Entry 8CYJ (electron microscopy, 3.60 A resolution); this record covers chains A and R of the 5 polymer chains in the assembly.

# Chain A
Protein: pan-sarbecovirus nanobody 2-67
Organism: Lama glama
Notes: antibody fragment or engineered binder
Sequence (127 residues; row label = number of the first residue in the row):
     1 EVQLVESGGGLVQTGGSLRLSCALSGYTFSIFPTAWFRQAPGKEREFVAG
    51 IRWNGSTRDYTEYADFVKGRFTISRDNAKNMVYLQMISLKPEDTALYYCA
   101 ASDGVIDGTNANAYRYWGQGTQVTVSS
Cystine bridges: Cys22-Cys99

# Chain R
Protein: Spike glycoprotein
Organism: Severe acute respiratory syndrome coronavirus 2
UniProt: P0DTC2 (SPIKE_SARS2); residue numbers follow UniProt; this construct covers 1-1273
Sequence (1273 residues; each row starts with the number of its first residue):
     1 MFVFLVLLPLVSSQCVNLTTRTQLPPAYTNSFTRGVYYPDKVFRSSVLHS
    51 TQDLFLPFFSNVTWFHAIHVSGTNGTKRFDNPVLPFNDGVYFASTEKSNI
   101 IRGWIFGTTLDSKTQSLLIVNNATNVVIKVCEFQFCNDPFLGVYYHKNNK
   151 SWMESEFRVYSSANNCTFEYVSQPFLMDLEGKQGNFKNLREFVFKNIDGY
   201 FKIYSKHTPINLVRDLPQGFSALEPLVDLPIGINITRFQTLLALHRSYLT
   251 PGDSSSGWTAGAAAYYVGYLQPRTFLLKYNENGTITDAVDCALDPLSETK
   301 CTLKSFTVEKGIYQTSNFRVQPTESIVRFPNITNLCPFGEVFNATRFASV
   351 YAWNRKRISNCVADYSVLYNSASFSTFKCYGVSPTKLNDLCFTNVYADSF
   401 VIRGDEVRQIAPGQTGKIADYNYKLPDDFTGCVIAWNSNNLDSKVGGNYN
   451 YLYRLFRKSNLKPFERDISTEIYQAGSTPCNGVEGFNCYFPLQSYGFQPT
   501 NGVGYQPYRVVVLSFELLHAPATVCGPKKSTNLVKNKCVNFNFNGLTGTG
   551 VLTESNKKFLPFQQFGRDIADTTDAVRDPQTLEILDITPCSFGGVSVITP
   601 GTNTSNQVAVLYQDVNCTEVPVAIHADQLTPTWRVYSTGSNVFQTRAGCL
   651 IGAEHVNNSYECDIPIGAGICASYQTQTNSPRRARSVASQSIIAYTMSLG
   701 AENSVAYSNNSIAIPTNFTISVTTEILPVSMTKTSVDCTMYICGDSTECS
   751 NLLLQYGSFCTQLNRALTGIAVEQDKNTQEVFAQVKQIYKTPPIKDFGGF
   801 NFSQILPDPSKPSKRSFIEDLLFNKVTLADAGFIKQYGDCLGDIAARDLI
   851 CAQKFNGLTVLPPLLTDEMIAQYTSALLAGTITSGWTFGAGAALQIPFAM
   901 QMAYRFNGIGVTQNVLYENQKLIANQFNSAIGKIQDSLSSTASALGKLQD
   951 VVNQNAQALNTLVKQLSSNFGAISSVLNDILSRLDPPEAEVQIDRLITGR
  1001 LQSLQTYVTQQLIRAAEIRASANLAATKMSECVLGQSKRVDFCGKGYHLM
  1051 SFPQSAPHGVVFLHVTYVPAQEKNFTTAPAICHDGKAHFPREGVFVSNGT
  1101 HWFVTQRNFYEPQIITTDNTFVSGNCDVVIGIVNNTVYDPLQPELDSFKE
  1151 ELDKYFKNHTSPDVDLGDISGINASVVNIQKEIDRLNEVAKNLNESLIDL
  1201 QELGKYEQYIKWPWYIWLGFIAGLIAIVMVTIMLCCMTSCCSCLKGCCSC
  1251 GSCCKFDEDDSEPVLKGVKLHYT
Not modelled in the structure: 1-332, 527-1273
Differences from the reference sequence: conflict Pro986 (Lys in P0DTC2), Pro987 (Val in P0DTC2)
Cystine bridges: Cys336-Cys361, Cys379-Cys432, Cys391-Cys525, Cys480-Cys488
UniProt features mapped onto this chain:
  - region: Asn280 to Cys301 (Putative superantigen), Arg403 to Asp405 (Integrin-binding motif), Asn448 to Phe456 (Immunodominant HLA epitope recognized by the CD8+), Pro681 to Ala684 (Putative superantigen), Ser816 to Tyr837 (Fusion peptide 1), Lys835 to Phe855 (Fusion peptide 2), Asp1163 to Glu1202 (Heptad repeat 2)
  - motif: Met1237 to Cys1241 (Binding to host endocytosis trafficking protein SNX27), Asp1257 to Glu1262 (Diacidic ER export motif (host COPII)), Ser1261 to Gly1267 (Binding to host plasma membrane localising/FERM domain proteins), Lys1269 to Thr1273 (KxHxx, ER retrieval signal (COPI))
  - site (Cleavage): Arg685, Ser686, Arg815, Ser816
  - lipidation (S-palmitoyl cysteine): Cys1235, Cys1236, Cys1240, Cys1241, Cys1243, Cys1247, Cys1248, Cys1250, Cys1253, Cys1254
  - glycosylation: Asn17 (N-linked (GlcNAc...) (complex) asparagine), Asn61 (N-linked (GlcNAc...) (hybrid) asparagine), Asn74 (N-linked (GlcNAc...) (complex) asparagine), Asn122 (N-linked (GlcNAc...) (hybrid) asparagine), Asn149 (N-linked (GlcNAc...) (complex) asparagine), Asn165 (N-linked (GlcNAc...) (complex) asparagine), Asn234 (N-linked (GlcNAc...) (high mannose) asparagine), Asn282 (N-linked (GlcNAc...) (complex) asparagine), Thr323 (O-linked (GalNAc) threonine), Ser325 (O-linked (HexNAc...) serine), Asn331 (N-linked (GlcNAc...) (complex) asparagine), Asn343 (N-linked (GlcNAc...) (complex) asparagine), Asn603 (N-linked (GlcNAc...) (hybrid) asparagine), Asn616 (N-linked (GlcNAc...) (complex) asparagine), Asn657 (N-linked (GlcNAc...) (complex) asparagine), Thr676 (O-linked (GlcNAc...) threonine), Thr678 (O-linked (GlcNAc...) threonine), Asn709 (N-linked (GlcNAc...) (high mannose) asparagine), Asn717 (N-linked (GlcNAc...) (hybrid) asparagine), Asn801 (N-linked (GlcNAc...) (hybrid) asparagine) and 6 more in UniProt
  - natural variant: Leu5 (L5F: In strain: Iota/B.1.526), Ser13 (S13I: In strain: Epsilon/B.1.427/B.1.429), Leu18 (L18F: In strain: Beta/B.1.351, Gamma/P.1 and 1 more), Thr19 (T19I: In strain: Omicron/BQ.1.1, Omicron/XBB.1.5 and 1 more; T19R: In strain: Delta/B.1.617.2, Omicron/BA.2 and 4 more), Thr20 (T20N: In strain: Gamma/P.1), Leu24 to Ala27 (sequence variant, change not given here; In strain: Omicron/BA.2, Omicron/BA.2.12.1 and 6 more), Pro26 (P26S: In strain: Gamma/P.1), Gln52 (Q52H: In strain: Omicron/EG.5.1), Ala67 (A67V: In strain: Eta/B.1.525, Omicron/BA.1), His69 to Val70 (deletion: In strain: Alpha/B.1.1.7, Eta/B.1.525 and 5 more), Gly75 (G75V: In strain: Lambda/C.37), Thr76 (T76I: In strain: Lambda/C.37), 83 further natural variant entries in UniProt
  - mutagenesis: His69 to Val70 (Increased incorporation of cleaved spike into virions), Asn121 (N121Q: Partial loss of biliverdin affinity), Arg190 (R190K: Partial loss of biliverdin affinity), Asn234 (N234Q: Increased resistance to neutralizing antibodies), Asn331 (N331Q: Reduced viral infectivity), Asn343 (N343Q: Reduced viral infectivity), Leu452 (L452R: Increased resistance to neutralizing antibodies. Decreases HLA binding to NF9 epitope. Increased binding affinity to human ACE2), Tyr453 (Y453F: Decreased HLA binding to NF9 epitope. Increased binding affinity to human ACE2), Ala475 (A475V: Increased resistance to neutralizing antibodies), Val483 (V483A: Increased resistance to neutralizing antibodies), Glu484 (E484D: Increased replication in human TMEM106B overexpressing cells), Phe490 (F490L: Increased resistance to neutralizing antibodies and human covalescent sera neutralization), 16 further mutagenesis entries in UniProt
Reported in the primary citation:
  - specificity-determining residues: Ala372 (by similarity / conservation)
  - specificity-determining residues: Lys378, His519 (proposed by the authors, not directly observed)

# How chain A and chain R interact
Pairs across the interface - 22 pairs, chain A then chain R:
  Pro33(A) with Tyr489(R)
  Phe47(A) with Phe486(R), hydrophobic
  Arg52(A) with Glu484(R); Gly485(R); Asn487(R); Cys488(R); Tyr489(R)
  Asn54(A) with Glu484(R)
  Tyr60(A) with Glu484(R); Gly485(R); Phe486(R), hydrogen bond (side chain-backbone)
  Glu62(A) with Phe486(R); Asn487(R), hydrogen bond (side chain-backbone)
  Val105(A) with Leu455(R), hydrophobic; Tyr489(R), hydrogen bond (backbone-side chain)
  Asp107(A) with Gly476(R); Asn487(R); Tyr489(R), hydrogen bond (backbone-side chain)
  Gly108(A) with Asn487(R), hydrogen bond (backbone-side chain)
  Thr109(A) with Ser477(R); Phe486(R); Asn487(R)
Also at the interface, not in a pair above, chain A (13 interface residues in all): Trp53, Arg58, Ile106
Interface features reported in the paper:
  - epitope / paratope residues, chain R: Ile472(R), Phe486(R), Tyr489(R)

# Summary
13 residues of chain A and 9 residues of chain R are in contact; the contacts include 5 hydrogen bonds. Polar
pairs include Tyr60(A)-Phe486(R), Glu62(A)-Asn487(R) and Val105(A)-Tyr489(R). From UniProt: 29 mutagenesis
sites on chain R. From the paper: epitope/paratope residues Ile472(R), Phe486(R) and Tyr489(R); specificity
determinants Ala372(R), Lys378(R) and His519(R).
Here chain A is pan-sarbecovirus nanobody 2-67 (Lama glama) and chain R is Spike glycoprotein (Severe acute
respiratory syndrome coronavirus 2). Entry 8CYJ (RBD of SARS-CoV-2 Spike protein in complex with
pan-sarbecovirus nanobodies 2-10, 2-67, 2-62 and 1-25) was determined by electron microscopy together with
8CWU, 8CWV, 8CXN, 8CXQ, 8CY6, 8CY7 and 5 further entries from the same study.
